PDB entry 1BSU | X-ray diffraction, 2.00 A resolution | chains C and B of the 4 polymer chains in the assembly

== Chain C ==
Molecule: 10-nt DNA strand
Sequence (10 nucleotides; row label = number of the first residue in the row):
   902 AAGACITCTT
Modified / non-standard residues: 5CM (5-methyl-2'-deoxy-cytidine-5'-monophosphate) at position 906
Metal / ion sites: Ca2+: DI907 (shared with 2 residues of chain A)

== Chain B ==
Protein: Endonuclease ecorv (3.1.21.4)
From: Escherichia coli
Notes: EC 3.1.21.4
UniProtKB: P04390 (T2E5_ECOLI); residues 2-245 here correspond to UniProt positions 1-244 (UniProt number = residue number - 1)
Chain sequence (244 residues; row label = number of the first residue in the row):
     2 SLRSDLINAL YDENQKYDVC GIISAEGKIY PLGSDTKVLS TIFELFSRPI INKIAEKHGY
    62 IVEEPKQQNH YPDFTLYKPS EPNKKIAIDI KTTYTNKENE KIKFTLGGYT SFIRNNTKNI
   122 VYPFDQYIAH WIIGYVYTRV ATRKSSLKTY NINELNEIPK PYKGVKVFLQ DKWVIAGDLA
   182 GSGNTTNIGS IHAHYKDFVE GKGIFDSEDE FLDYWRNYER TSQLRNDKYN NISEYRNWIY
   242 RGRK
Disordered / not traced: 15-18, 98-102, 142-146, 245
Metal / ion sites: Ca2+: Asp74, Asp90 (shared with 1 residue of chain D)

== Chain C / chain B interface ==
Pairs across the interface (16; chain C residue first):
  DA902(C) with Ser223(B), hydrogen bond to the phosphate; Arg226(B), salt bridge to the phosphate; Asn231(B), phosphate contact
  DA903(C) with Gly184(B), hydrogen bond to the base; Thr222(B), phosphate contact; Ser223(B), hydrogen bond to the phosphate
  DG904(C) with Ser183(B), base contact; Gly184(B), hydrogen bond to the base; Asn185(B), hydrogen bond to the base
  DA905(C) with Asn185(B), hydrogen bond to the base; Thr186(B), base contact
  DC909(C) with Gln69(B), sugar contact; Asn70(B), hydrogen bond to the base
  DT910(C) with Gln68(B), phosphate contact; Gln69(B), hydrogen bond to the phosphate; Asn70(B), hydrogen bond to the sugar
Also at the interface, not in a pair above, chain C (7 interface residues in all): DI907
Also at the interface, not in a pair above, chain B (17 interface residues in all): Lys67, Leu180, Gly182, Tyr219, Arg221, Gln224

== Summary ==
Chain C and chain B form an interface of 7 and 17 residues respectively, with 9 hydrogen bonds and 1 salt
bridge. Polar contacts include DA903(C)-Gly184(B), DG904(C)-Gly184(B) and DG904(C)-Asn185(B). Asp74(B) and
Asp90(B) coordinate Ca2+.
Chain C is a 10-nt DNA strand and chain B is Endonuclease ecorv (3.1.21.4) (Escherichia coli); the structure,
Structural and energetic origins of indirect readout in site-specific DNA cleavage by a restriction
endonuclease, was determined by X-ray diffraction together with 1BUA from the same study.
